PDB entry 1PMV | X-ray diffraction, 2.50 A resolution | chain A

== Chain A ==
Protein: Mitogen-activated protein kinase 10
Organism: Homo sapiens
Notes: EC 2.7.1.-
UniProtKB: P53779 (MK10_HUMAN); residues 40-401 here = UniProt positions 40-401
Chain sequence (364 residues; row label = number of the first residue in the row):
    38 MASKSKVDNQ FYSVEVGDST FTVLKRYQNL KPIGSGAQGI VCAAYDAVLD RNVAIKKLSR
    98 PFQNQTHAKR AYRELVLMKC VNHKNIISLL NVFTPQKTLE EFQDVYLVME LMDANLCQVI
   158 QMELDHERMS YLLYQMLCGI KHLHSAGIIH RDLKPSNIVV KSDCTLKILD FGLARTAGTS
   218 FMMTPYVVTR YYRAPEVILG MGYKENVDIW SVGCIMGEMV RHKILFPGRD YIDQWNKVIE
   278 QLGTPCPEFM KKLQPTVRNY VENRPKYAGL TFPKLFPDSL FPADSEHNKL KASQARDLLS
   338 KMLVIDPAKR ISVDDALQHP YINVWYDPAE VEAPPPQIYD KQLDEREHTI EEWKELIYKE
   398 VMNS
Unresolved in the structure: 38-44, 212-216, 375-378, 401
Construct notes: cloning artifact (38-39)
Small-molecule neighbours: 2,6-dihydroanthra/1,9-cd/pyrazol-6-one (537): I70, V78, A91, I124, M146, E147, L148, M149, D150, A151, N152, Q155, V196, L206
Reported in the primary citation:
  - binding site for 2,6-dihydroanthra/1,9-cd/pyrazol-6-one: I70, V78, I124, E147, M149, V196, L206
  - specificity-determining residues: I70, Q155, V196 (proposed by the authors, not directly observed)

== Summary ==
Chain A binds 2,6-dihydroanthra/1,9-cd/pyrazol-6-one. The paper reports a binding site for
2,6-dihydroanthra/1,9-cd/pyrazol-6-one at I70, V78 and I124 among others; specificity determinants I70, Q155
and V196.
Chain A is Mitogen-activated protein kinase 10 (Homo sapiens); the structure, The structure of JNK3 in complex
with a dihydroanthrapyrazole inhibitor, was determined by X-ray diffraction, deposited together with 1PMN and
1PMU.
